PDB entry 6JWP | X-ray diffraction, 3.20 A resolution | chains C and E of the 5 polymer chains in the assembly

[Chain C]
Name: Protein MEH1
Source organism: Saccharomyces cerevisiae S288c
Reference sequence: Q02205 (MEH1_YEAST); numbering as in UniProt; present here: 33-96, 121-184
Sequence (129 residues; each row starts with the number of its first residue; note: 24 numbers in that range are skipped by the numbering (no residue carries them; nothing is unmodelled there)):
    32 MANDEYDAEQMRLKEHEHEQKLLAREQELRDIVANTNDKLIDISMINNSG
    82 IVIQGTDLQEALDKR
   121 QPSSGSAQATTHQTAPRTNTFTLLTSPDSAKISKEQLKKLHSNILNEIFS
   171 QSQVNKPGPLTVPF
Unresolved in the structure: 32-42, 121-138
Construct notes: initiating methionine (32)
Swiss-Prot annotation at these positions:
  - modified residue (Phosphoserine): Ser146, Ser149
From the paper describing this entry:
  - mutagenesis - L53D/L54D: unchanged co-localization with GTP-binding protein GTR2

[Chain E]
Name: Protein SLM4
Source organism: Saccharomyces cerevisiae S288c
Reference sequence: P38247 (SLM4_YEAST); numbering as in UniProt (aligned over 1-162)
Sequence (162 residues; numbered 1 to 162; the number before each row is that of its first residue):
     1 MVMLHSKNVKGFLENTLKPYDLHSVDFKTSSLQSSMIITATNGGILSYAT
    51 SNNDVPKNSINEINSVNNLKMMSLLIKDKWSEDENDTEEQHSNSCYPVEI
   101 DSFKTKIYTYEMEDLHTCVAQIPNSDLLLLFIAEGSFPYGLLVIKIERAM
   151 RELTDLFGYKLG
Unresolved in the structure: 1, 52-63, 89-91

[How chain C and chain E interact]
Residue-residue contacts - 75 pairs, chain C then chain E:
  Ile77(C) - Met71(E)  hydrophobic
  Ile77(C) - Leu74(E)  hydrophobic
  Ile77(C) - Asp78(E)
  Asn78(C) - Asp78(E)
  Ile82(C) - Leu75(E)  hydrophobic
  Ile82(C) - Glu111(E)
  Ile82(C) - Met112(E)
  Val83(C) - Lys79(E)
  Val83(C) - Tyr110(E)  hydrophobic
  Val83(C) - Glu111(E)
  Val83(C) - Met112(E)  hydrophobic
  Ile84(C) - Tyr110(E)
  Ile84(C) - Glu111(E)  hydrogen bond (backbone-backbone)
  Gln85(C) - Asp83(E)  hydrogen bond
  Gln85(C) - Ser94(E)
  Gln85(C) - Thr109(E)
  Gln85(C) - Tyr110(E)
  Gly86(C) - Ser94(E)  hydrogen bond (backbone-side chain)
  Gly86(C) - Thr109(E)  hydrogen bond (backbone-backbone)
  Gly86(C) - Tyr139(E)
  Thr87(C) - Asn93(E)
  Thr87(C) - Ser94(E)
  Thr87(C) - Tyr139(E)
  Asp88(C) - His116(E)
  Asp88(C) - Pro138(E)
  Asp88(C) - Tyr139(E)  hydrogen bond (side chain-backbone)
  Glu91(C) - Glu111(E)
  Glu91(C) - His116(E)  salt bridge
  Glu91(C) - Tyr139(E)  hydrogen bond
  Asn163(C) - Ser24(E)  hydrogen bond
  Ile164(C) - Ser24(E)
  Ile164(C) - Val25(E)  hydrophobic
  Glu167(C) - Asp21(E)
  Glu167(C) - Leu22(E)
  Glu167(C) - His23(E)  hydrogen bond (side chain-backbone)
  Glu167(C) - Ser24(E)  hydrogen bond
  Ile168(C) - Leu22(E)  hydrophobic
  Ile168(C) - Leu141(E)  hydrophobic
  Phe169(C) - Ile144(E)  hydrophobic
  Phe169(C) - Arg148(E)
  Gln171(C) - Lys18(E)  hydrogen bond (backbone-side chain)
  Gln171(C) - Tyr20(E)
  Gln171(C) - Asp21(E)  hydrogen bond (side chain-backbone)
  Gln171(C) - Leu22(E)
  Ser172(C) - Tyr20(E)  hydrogen bond
  Ser172(C) - Ile144(E)
  Ser172(C) - Arg148(E)
  Gln173(C) - Glu152(E)
  Val174(C) - Phe12(E)
  Val174(C) - Asn15(E)
  Val174(C) - Ala149(E)  hydrophobic
  Val174(C) - Glu152(E)
  Asn175(C) - Asn15(E)  hydrogen bond (backbone-side chain)
  Asn175(C) - Glu152(E)
  Lys176(C) - Glu152(E)
  Pro177(C) - Asn8(E)
  Pro177(C) - Gly11(E)
  Pro177(C) - Phe12(E)
  Gly178(C) - Asn8(E)
  Pro179(C) - His5(E)
  Pro179(C) - Asn8(E)  hydrogen bond (backbone-side chain)
  Pro179(C) - Asp155(E)
  Leu180(C) - Leu4(E)
  Leu180(C) - His5(E)  hydrogen bond (backbone-backbone)
  Leu180(C) - Asn8(E)
  Leu180(C) - Val9(E)  hydrophobic
  Leu180(C) - Leu153(E)  hydrophobic
  Leu180(C) - Asp155(E)
  Leu180(C) - Leu156(E)  hydrophobic
  Thr181(C) - Val2(E)
  Thr181(C) - Met3(E)
  Thr181(C) - Asp155(E)
  Val182(C) - Val2(E)
  Val182(C) - Met3(E)  hydrogen bond (backbone-backbone)
  Val182(C) - His5(E)
Also at the interface, not in a pair above, chain C (29 interface residues in all): Leu160, Phe184
Also at the interface, not in a pair above, chain E (46 interface residues in all): Thr16, Ile76, Glu82, Glu113, Gly140, Lys145, Tyr159
Interface features reported in the paper:
  - pairs named by the authors: Gln85(C)-Asp83(E) (hydrogen bond)
  - interface residues, chain C: Ile77(C), Ile82(C), Val83(C)
  - interface residues, chain E: Leu74(E), Leu75(E), Ile76(E), Tyr110(E), Met112(E)

[In short]
Chain C and chain E form an interface of 29 and 46 residues respectively, with 16 hydrogen bonds and 1 salt
bridge. Polar contacts include Glu91(C)-His116(E), Gln85(C)-Asp83(E) and Gly86(C)-Ser94(E). The authors report
a hydrogen bond between Gln85(C) and Asp83(E). The paper reports that L53D/L54D of chain C leave
co-localization with GTP-binding protein GTR2 unchanged; interface residues Ile77(C), Ile82(C) and Leu74(E)
among others.
Here chain C is Protein MEH1 and chain E is Protein SLM4, both from Saccharomyces cerevisiae S288c. Entry 6JWP
(crystal structure of EGOC) was determined by X-ray diffraction.
